Entry 9U4Y (electron microscopy, 2.67 A resolution); this record covers chains C and R of the 6 polymer chains in the assembly.

# Chain C
Protein: Gonadoliberin-1
UniProt: Q28588 (GON1_SHEEP); residues 1-10 here = UniProt positions 1-10
Sequence (11 residues; each row starts with the number of its first residue):
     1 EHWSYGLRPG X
Differences from the reference sequence: amidation (11)
Modified positions: Glu1 (pyroglutamic acid; PCA); NH2 (amino group) at position 11
Curated features (UniProtKB/Swiss-Prot):
  - site: Trp3 (Appears to be essential for biological activity)
  - modified residue: Gly10 (Glycine amide)

# Chain R
Protein: Beta-2 adrenergic receptor, Gonadotropin-releasing hormone receptor
UniProt: chimeric construct of P07550, Q90WJ2: residues -38 to -9 from P07550 (ADRB2_HUMAN) positions 1-30 (UniProt number = residue number + 39); residues 1-418 from Q90WJ2 positions 1-418 (same numbers)
Sequence (504 residues; each row starts with the number of its first residue; numbers below 1 keep their minus sign (Met-85 is residue -85)):
   -85 MDSKGSSQKG SRLLLLLVVS NLLLCQGVVS DYKDDDDVHH HHHHHHDMGQ PGNGSAFLLA
   -25 PNGSHAPDHD VTQQRDEENL YFQGASMLTM SYQGIMDSQD LCALNRSCFH LKEQEKTYGP
    35 NITVLNDKAF ILPTFSTAAK IRVAITCVLF IFSACFNIAA LWTITYKYKK KSHIRILIIN
    95 LVAADLFITL VVMPLDAVWN VTLQWYAGDL ACRVLMFLKL AAMYSSAFVT VVISLDRQAA
   155 ILNPLGIGDA KKKNKIMLCV AWFLSYLLAI PQLFVFHTVS RSEPIHFVQC ATVGSFQAHW
   215 QETIYNMFTF FCLFLLPLLI MVSCYTRILM EISHKMKATC VSSKEIDLRR SSNNIPRARM
   275 RTLKMSLVIV LTFIVCWTPY YLLGIWYWFS PEMLTEEKVP PSLSHILFLF GLLNTCLDPI
   335 IYGLFTIHFR REIRRVCRCA AQGKDHDTAS VGTGSFRITT TPAPIKRTVG VLGGSGKFEL
   395 EVTGHGLHSG KCDQCQGRIV ESFM
Not modelled in the structure: -85 to 49, 196-202, 250-267, 339-418
Differences from the reference sequence: initiating methionine (-85); expression tag (-84 to -39); conflict Gln-12 (Glu27 in P07550); linker (-8 to 0)
Disulfide bonds: Cys126-Cys204
Curated features (UniProtKB/Swiss-Prot):
  - glycosylation (N-linked (GlcNAc...) asparagine): Asn-33, Asn-24

# Interface between chain C and chain R
Contacting residue pairs - 37 pairs, chain C then chain R:
  Glu1(C) with Arg56(R); Tyr294(R), hydrogen bond (backbone-side chain); Phe322(R)
  His2(C) with Leu134(R); Met137(R); Phe190(R); Thr223(R); Tyr294(R), hydrogen bond; Tyr295(R)
  Trp3(C) with Tyr294(R), hydrophobic; Gly298(R); Trp302(R); Phe322(R), hydrophobic
  Ser4(C) with Ala205(R); Thr206(R), hydrogen bond (side chain-backbone); Tyr301(R), hydrogen bond (backbone-side chain)
  Tyr5(C) with Tyr301(R), hydrophobic; Met307(R), hydrogen bond; Leu308(R), hydrophobic; Val313(R); Ser318(R); Phe322(R), hydrophobic
  Gly6(C) with Tyr301(R); Leu308(R)
  Leu7(C) with Gln203(R); Cys204(R); Ala205(R), hydrophobic
  Arg8(C) with Leu308(R); Pro315(R)
  Pro9(C) with Trp113(R); Leu117(R)
  Gly10(C) with Leu109(R); Asp110(R); Trp113(R); Lys133(R)
  NH2_11(C) with Asp110(R); Lys133(R)
Also at the interface, not in a pair above, chain R (30 interface residues in all): Asn114, Val193, Asn220, Leu227, Glu311

# Summary
11 residues of chain C and 30 residues of chain R are in contact; the contacts include 5 hydrogen bonds. Polar
contacts include Glu1(C)-Tyr294(R), His2(C)-Tyr294(R) and Ser4(C)-Thr206(R).
Chain C is Gonadoliberin-1 and chain R is Beta-2 adrenergic receptor, Gonadotropin-releasing hormone receptor;
the structure, cryo-EM structure of Xenopus laevis GnRHR bound with mammal GnRH, was determined by electron
microscopy (same publication as 9U4W).
